3Q7S - chains A and B; structure by X-ray diffraction, 2.10 A resolution.

Chain A (and B):
Protein: Transcriptional regulatory protein
Organism: Chlamydia trachomatis
Notes: chain B of this document is another copy of the same molecule, construct and numbering; everything in this record applies to it too
UniProt: B0BA84 (B0BA84_CHLTB); residues 2-113 here = UniProt positions 2-113
Sequence (121 residues; each row starts with the number of its first residue; numbers below 1 keep their minus sign (Met-7 is residue -7)):
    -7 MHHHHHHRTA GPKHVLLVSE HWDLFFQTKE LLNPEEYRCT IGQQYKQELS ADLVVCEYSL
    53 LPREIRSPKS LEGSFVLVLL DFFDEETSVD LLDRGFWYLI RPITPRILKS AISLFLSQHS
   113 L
Disordered / not traced: -7 to 2, 112-113 (chain B: -7 to 3, 38-42, 61-67, 110-113)
Sequence notes: expression tag (-7 to 1)
Residues lining bound ligands: 5-Amino-2,4,6-triiodoisophthalic acid (I3C; 5-amino-2,4,6-triiodobenzene-1,3-dicarboxylic acid): Leu23, Leu24, Asn25, Pro26
From the paper describing this entry:
  - binding site for 5-Amino-2,4,6-triiodoisophthalic acid: His13, Leu23, Gln35, Arg98, Lys101
  - mutagenesis - E49A (45 kDa), E49A/D73A, D73A, E78A, E78A/K101A, W89A, K101A: unchanged binding to Transcriptional regulatory protein (chain A)
  - mutagenesis - W89E: abolished stability with Transcriptional regulatory protein (chain A)
  - mutagenesis - W89E: decreased binding to DNA
  - mutagenesis - E49A, E49A/D73A, D73A, E78A, E78A/K101A, W89A, K101A: unchanged binding to DNA

Interface between chain A and chain B:
Pairs across the interface (40):
  Phe75(A) with Pro94(B); Ile99(B), hydrophobic
  Glu77(A) with Thr96(B), hydrogen bond; Arg98(B), salt bridge
  Glu78(A) with Arg98(B), salt bridge
  Val81(A) with Arg98(B); Ile99(B); Lys101(B); Ser102(B)
  Leu84(A) with Ile99(B); Ser102(B); Ala103(B); Leu106(B), hydrophobic
  Asp85(A) with Ser102(B), hydrogen bond
  Gly87(A) with Leu106(B)
  Trp89(A) with Leu69(B), hydrophobic; Trp89(B); Tyr90(B); Leu91(B), hydrophobic; Leu106(B); Phe107(B), hydrophobic
  Pro94(A) with Phe75(B)
  Thr96(A) with Glu77(B), hydrogen bond
  Arg98(A) with Glu77(B), salt bridge; Glu78(B), salt bridge; Val81(B)
  Ile99(A) with Phe75(B), hydrophobic; Leu84(B); Tyr90(B)
  Ser102(A) with Val81(B); Leu84(B); Asp85(B), hydrogen bond
  Ala103(A) with Trp89(B)
  Leu106(A) with Leu84(B), hydrophobic; Gly87(B); Phe88(B); Trp89(B)
  Phe107(A) with Trp89(B), hydrophobic
  Gln110(A) with Gly87(B); Trp89(B), hydrogen bond
Other interface residues (no listed pair), chain A (22 interface residues in all): Lys61, Ser80, Phe88, Tyr90, Leu91
Other interface residues (no listed pair), chain B (23 interface residues in all): Ser80, Ser109

In short:
The interface between chain A and chain B involves 22 residues on one side and 23 on the other, with 5
hydrogen bonds and 4 salt bridges. Polar pairs include Glu77(A)-Arg98(B), Glu78(A)-Arg98(B) and
Glu77(A)-Thr96(B). The paper reports a binding site for 5-Amino-2,4,6-triiodoisophthalic acid at His13(A),
Leu23(A) and Gln35(A) among others; W89E of chain A abolishes stability with Transcriptional regulatory
protein (chain A); 8 substitutions were tested in all.
Chain A and chain B are both Transcriptional regulatory protein (Chlamydia trachomatis); the structure, 2.1A
resolution structure of the ChxR receiver domain containing I3C from Chlamydia trachomatis, was determined by
X-ray diffraction together with 3Q7R and 3Q7T from the same study.
